Entry 1Z0G (X-ray diffraction, 2.27 A resolution); this record covers chains B and C of the 6 polymer chains in the assembly.

# Chain B (and C)
Protein: Putative protease La homolog type
From: Archaeoglobus fulgidus
Notes: EC 3.4.21.53; fragment: proteolytic domain; chain C of this document is another copy of the same molecule, construct and numbering; everything in this record applies to it too
UniProtKB: O29883 (LONH_ARCFU); residue numbers follow UniProt; this construct covers 417-621
Sequence (205 residues; row label = number of the first residue in the row):
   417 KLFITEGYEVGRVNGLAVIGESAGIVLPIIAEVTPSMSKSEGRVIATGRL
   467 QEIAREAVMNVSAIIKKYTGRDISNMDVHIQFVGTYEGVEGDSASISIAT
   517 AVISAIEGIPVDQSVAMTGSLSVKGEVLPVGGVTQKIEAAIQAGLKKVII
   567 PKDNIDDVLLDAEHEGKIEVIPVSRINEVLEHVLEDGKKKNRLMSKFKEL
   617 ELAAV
Not modelled in the structure: 454-456, 616-621
UniProt features mapped onto this chain:
  - active site: Ser509, Lys552
  - mutagenesis: Glu506 (E506A: Slightly decreases proteolytic activity), Asp508 (D508A: No effect), Ser509 (S509A: Completely abolishes proteolytic activity)
What the authors report for this chain:
  - catalytic residues: Ser509
  - catalytic residues: Lys552 (proposed by the authors, not directly observed)
  - mutagenesis - S509A: abolished catalytic activity
  - mutagenesis - D508A: unchanged catalytic activity
  - mutagenesis - E506A: decreased catalytic activity

# How chain B and chain C interact
Residue-residue contacts - 28 pairs, chain B then chain C:
  Lys417(B) with Pro545(C)
  Leu418(B) with Leu544(C), hydrophobic; Pro545(C)
  Val426(B) with Lys540(C)
  Ile446(B) with Val539(C); Lys540(C)
  Glu448(B) with Lys483(C), salt bridge; Val539(C); Lys540(C)
  Val449(B) with Lys483(C)
  Thr450(B) with Lys482(C); Lys483(C)
  Pro451(B) with Lys482(C)
  Met453(B) with Lys482(C); Gly486(C); Asp488(C)
  Ile461(B) with Met475(C)
  Thr463(B) with Glu472(C)
  Asp493(B) with Lys482(C), salt bridge
  His495(B) with Met475(C); Ser478(C); Ala479(C); Val539(C)
  Gln497(B) with Asn476(C), hydrogen bond; Ala510(C); Leu537(C), hydrogen bond (side chain-backbone); Ser538(C); Val539(C), hydrogen bond (side chain-backbone)
Other interface residues (no listed pair), chain B (20 interface residues in all): Arg428, Ala447, Ser452, Ala462, Val499, Thr501
Other interface residues (no listed pair), chain C (18 interface residues in all): Ser509, Val546

# In short
Chain B and chain C form an interface of 20 and 18 residues respectively; the contacts include 3 hydrogen
bonds and 2 salt bridges. Polar pairs include Glu448(B)-Lys483(C), Asp493(B)-Lys482(C) and
Gln497(B)-Asn476(C). From the paper: catalytic residues Ser509(B) and Lys552(B); S509A of chain B abolishes
catalytic activity; 3 substitutions were tested in all.
Chain B and chain C are both Putative protease La homolog type (Archaeoglobus fulgidus); the structure,
Crystal Structure of A. fulgidus Lon proteolytic domain, was determined by X-ray diffraction, deposited
together with 1Z0B, 1Z0C, 1Z0E and 1Z0W.
